Entry 7K3W (electron microscopy, 1.36 A resolution); this record covers chains A and F of the 24 polymer chains in the assembly.

== Chain A (and F) ==
Protein: Ferritin heavy chain
Organism: Homo sapiens
Notes: EC 1.16.3.1; chain F of this document is another copy of the same molecule, construct and numbering; everything in this record applies to it too
Reference sequence: P02794 (FRIH_HUMAN); residues 5-176 here correspond to UniProt positions 6-177 (UniProt number = residue number + 1)
Amino-acid sequence (172 residues; row label = number of the first residue in the row):
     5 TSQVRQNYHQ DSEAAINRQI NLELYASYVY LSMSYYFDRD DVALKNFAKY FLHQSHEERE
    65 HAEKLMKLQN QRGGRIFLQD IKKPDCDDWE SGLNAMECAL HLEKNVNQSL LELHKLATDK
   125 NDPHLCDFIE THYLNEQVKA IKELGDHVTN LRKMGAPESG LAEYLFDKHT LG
Metal / ion sites: Zn2+ site 1 near E17 (its only coordinating residue here); Zn2+ site 2: E27, E62, H65; Zn2+ site 3 near Y40 (its only coordinating residue here); Zn2+ site 4: D44 (shared with 1 residue of chain S); Zn2+ site 5 near E64 (its only coordinating residue here); Zn2+ site 6: N74 (shared with 1 residue of chain S); Zn2+ site 7 near D89 (its only coordinating residue here); Na+ site 1: H105, N109; Na+ site 2 near Q112 (its only coordinating residue here); Zn2+ site 8 near D126 (its only coordinating residue here); Zn2+ site 9 near D131 (its only coordinating residue here)

== Chain A / chain F interface ==
Contacting residue pairs (25; chain A residue first):
  Q7(A) - L104(F)
  Q7(A) - K108(F)  hydrogen bond (backbone-side chain)
  Q7(A) - G149(F)  hydrogen bond (side chain-backbone)
  Q7(A) - V152(F)
  Q7(A) - T153(F)  hydrogen bond
  Q7(A) - R156(F)
  V8(A) - K108(F)
  V8(A) - I145(F)
  R9(A) - K108(F)  hydrogen bond (backbone-side chain)
  Q10(A) - K108(F)  hydrogen bond (side chain-backbone)
  Q10(A) - N111(F)  hydrogen bond
  Q10(A) - Q112(F)  hydrogen bond
  Q10(A) - I145(F)
  N11(A) - L115(F)
  N74(A) - K146(F)
  Q75(A) - V142(F)
  Q75(A) - K143(F)
  R76(A) - V142(F)
  P127(A) - L115(F)  hydrophobic
  P127(A) - H118(F)
  P127(A) - L138(F)  hydrophobic
  H128(A) - L138(F)
  H128(A) - N139(F)  hydrogen bond
  H128(A) - V142(F)
  D131(A) - E134(F)
Interface residues without a listed pair, chain A (12 interface residues in all): E134
Interface residues without a listed pair, chain F (18 interface residues in all): D150

== Overview ==
12 residues of chain A face 18 of chain F across their interface, with 8 hydrogen bonds. Polar contacts
include Q7(A)-K108(F), Q7(A)-G149(F) and Q7(A)-T153(F). E27(A), E62(A) and H65(A) coordinate Zn2+ site 2. The
Na+ site 1 is built by H105(A) and N109(A).
Chain A and chain F are both Ferritin heavy chain (Homo sapiens); the structure, Apoferritin structure at 1.36
angstrom resolution, was determined by electron microscopy (same publication as 7RRP and 7K3V).
